5X9O - chain A; structure by X-ray diffraction, 1.58 A resolution.

[Chain A]
Molecule: B-cell lymphoma 6 protein
Organism: Homo sapiens
UniProt: P41182 (BCL6_HUMAN); residue numbers follow UniProt; this construct covers 5-129
Chain sequence (141 residues; row label = number of the first residue in the row; numbers below 1 keep their minus sign (Leu-11 is residue -11)):
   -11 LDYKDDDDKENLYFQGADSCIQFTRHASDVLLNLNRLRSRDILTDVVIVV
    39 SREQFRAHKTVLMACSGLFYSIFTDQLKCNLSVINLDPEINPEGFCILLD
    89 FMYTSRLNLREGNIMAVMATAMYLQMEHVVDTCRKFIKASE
Disordered / not traced: -11 to -1
Construct notes: expression tag (-11 to 4)
UniProt features mapped onto this chain:
  - mutagenesis: Asn21 (N21K: Abolishes interaction with NCOR2 and HDAC2, no effect on interaction with CTBP1 and transcriptional autoinhibition; when associated with A-116 and 376-Q--Q-379), Ser59 (S59A: Abolished ubiquitination by the SCF(FBXL17) complex), His116 (H116A: Abolishes interaction with NCOR2 and HDAC2, no effect on interaction with CTBP1 and transcriptional autoinhibition; when associated with K-21 and 376-Q--Q-379)
Bound ions: K+: Pro76, Glu77, Ile78, Asn79
Small-molecule neighbours: 80R (5-[(2-chloranyl-4-nitro-phenyl)amino]-1,3-dihydrobenzimidazol-2-one): Asn21, Arg24, Leu25, Arg28, Ile30

[In short]
Ligands of chain A: compound 80R. Pro76, Glu77, Ile78 and Asn79 coordinate K+. UniProt lists 3 mutagenesis
sites.
Chain A is B-cell lymphoma 6 protein (Homo sapiens); the structure, Crystal structure of the BCL6 BTB domain
in complex with Compound 1a, was determined by X-ray diffraction, deposited together with 5X9P.
